7YSZ - chains A and B; structure by X-ray diffraction, 2.30 A resolution.

[Chain A (and B)]
Name: Cell division protein FtsZ
Organism: Spiroplasma melliferum KC3
Notes: chain B of this document is another copy of the same molecule, construct and numbering; everything in this record applies to it too
UniProtKB: A0A037UPJ1 (A0A037UPJ1_SPIME); numbering as in UniProt (aligned over 1-314)
Chain sequence (322 residues; row label = number of the first residue in the row):
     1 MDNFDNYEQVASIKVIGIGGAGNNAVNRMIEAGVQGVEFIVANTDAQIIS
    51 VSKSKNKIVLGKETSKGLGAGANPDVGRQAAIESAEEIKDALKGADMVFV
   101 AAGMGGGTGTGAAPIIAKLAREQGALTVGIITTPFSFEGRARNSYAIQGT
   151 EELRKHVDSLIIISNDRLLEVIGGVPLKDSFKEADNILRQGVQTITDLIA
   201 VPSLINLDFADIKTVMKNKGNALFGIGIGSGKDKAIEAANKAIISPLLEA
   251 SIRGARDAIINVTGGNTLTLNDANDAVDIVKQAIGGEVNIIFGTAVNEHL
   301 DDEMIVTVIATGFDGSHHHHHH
Not modelled in the structure: 1-9, 172-184, 299, 313-322 (chain B: 1-9, 72-74, 314-322)
Sequence notes: expression tag (315-322)
Small-molecule neighbours:
  - GDP (guanosine-5'-diphosphate), molecule 1: Gly19, Gly20, Ala21, Asn24, Asn43, Gly71, Gly103, Met104, Gly105, Gly106, Gly107, Thr108, Gly109, Thr132, Pro134, Glu138, Arg142, Asn165
  - GDP, molecule 2: Phe137, Glu138, Gly139, Ala141, Asp185

[Interface between chain A and chain B]
Contacting residue pairs (105):
  Ile13(A) with Thr196(B)
  Val15(A) with Val192(B), hydrophobic
  Asn24(A) with Asp185(B)
  Ala25(A) with Asp185(B); Leu188(B), hydrophobic
  Arg28(A) with Asp185(B); Asn186(B), hydrogen bond; Arg189(B)
  Met29(A) with Leu188(B); Arg189(B); Val192(B), hydrophobic
  Ala32(A) with Arg189(B)
  Val34(A) with Arg189(B); Gln193(B)
  Gln35(A) with Val201(B)
  Gly36(A) with Ala200(B)
  Val37(A) with Thr196(B)
  Asp45(A) with Arg140(B), salt bridge
  Gln47(A) with Arg140(B)
  Ala72(A) with Arg142(B)
  Asp96(A) with Phe209(B)
  Met97(A) with Phe209(B), hydrophobic; Ile212(B), hydrophobic
  Phe99(A) with Thr196(B)
  Leu126(A) with Phe209(B), hydrophobic; Lys213(B); Lys217(B)
  Ile130(A) with Leu188(B), hydrophobic; Gly191(B)
  Thr132(A) with Leu188(B)
  Phe135(A) with Leu169(B), hydrophobic; Phe181(B), hydrophobic
  Phe137(A) with Phe135(B), hydrophobic; Ile172(B), hydrophobic
  Glu138(A) with Phe137(B)
  Arg142(A) with Phe137(B); Glu138(B)
  Arg154(A) with Gly220(B); Asn221(B), hydrogen bond
  Asp158(A) with Met216(B); Lys217(B); Asn218(B), hydrogen bond (side chain-backbone); Lys219(B), hydrogen bond (backbone-backbone); Gly220(B), hydrogen bond (backbone-backbone)
  Ser159(A) with Met216(B), hydrogen bond (side chain-backbone); Lys219(B); Gly220(B)
  Leu160(A) with Gly220(B), hydrogen bond (backbone-backbone); Asn221(B); Ala222(B), hydrogen bond (backbone-backbone)
  Ile161(A) with Ala222(B); Phe224(B), hydrophobic
  Ile162(A) with Asn221(B); Glu249(B)
  Ile163(A) with Ile187(B), hydrophobic; Leu188(B), hydrophobic
  Asn165(A) with Ala184(B)
  Arg167(A) with Pro246(B)
  Leu168(A) with Glu183(B); Ala184(B), hydrophobic; Ile187(B), hydrophobic
  Asp185(A) with Leu168(B); Ile172(B)
  Leu188(A) with Ala25(B), hydrophobic; Met29(B); Ile130(B); Thr132(B)
  Arg189(A) with Met29(B); Ala32(B)
  Gly191(A) with Ile130(B)
  Val192(A) with Val15(B), hydrophobic; Met29(B), hydrophobic
  Gln193(A) with Val34(B)
  Thr196(A) with Phe99(B)
  Ala200(A) with Gly36(B)
  Val201(A) with Gln35(B)
  Phe209(A) with Ala11(B), hydrophobic; Asp96(B); Met97(B), hydrophobic
  Ile212(A) with Met97(B), hydrophobic
  Lys213(A) with Leu126(B)
  Met216(A) with Asp158(B); Ser159(B), hydrogen bond (backbone-side chain)
  Lys217(A) with Asp158(B)
  Asn218(A) with Arg121(B); Asp158(B), hydrogen bond (backbone-side chain)
  Lys219(A) with Asp158(B), hydrogen bond (backbone-backbone)
  Gly220(A) with Asp158(B), hydrogen bond (backbone-backbone); Ser159(B); Leu160(B), hydrogen bond (backbone-backbone)
  Asn221(A) with Arg154(B), hydrogen bond; Leu160(B); Ile162(B)
  Ala222(A) with Leu160(B), hydrogen bond (backbone-backbone); Ile161(B), hydrophobic
  Phe224(A) with Ile161(B), hydrophobic
  Pro246(A) with Arg167(B); Glu170(B); Val171(B)
  Leu247(A) with Arg167(B); Leu168(B); Val171(B), hydrophobic
  Glu249(A) with Ser164(B); Arg167(B)
  Ile309(A) with Ile161(B), hydrophobic
Also at the interface, not in a pair above, chain A (73 interface residues in all): Ala11, Ala21, Gly124, Val128, Ile131, Gly139, Arg140, Leu169, Glu170, Val171, Asn186, Ile187, Ile195, Ile199, Ser245
Also at the interface, not in a pair above, chain B (74 interface residues in all): Ile13, Ala21, Asn24, Arg28, Val37, Ala102, Val128, Ile131, Ile163, Ile195, Ile199, Leu247, Ile309, Thr311

[Summary]
The interface between chain A and chain B involves 73 residues on one side and 74 on the other; the contacts
include 15 hydrogen bonds and 1 salt bridge. Polar pairs include Asp45(A)-Arg140(B), Arg28(A)-Asn186(B) and
Arg154(A)-Asn221(B). Ligands of chain A: GDP.
Chain A and chain B are both Cell division protein FtsZ (Spiroplasma melliferum KC3); the structure,
Spiroplasma melliferum FtsZ bound to GDP, was determined by X-ray diffraction together with 8GRW and 7YOP from
the same study.
